PDB entry 9L5S | electron microscopy, 2.90 A resolution | chains 6 and L of the 41 polymer chains in the assembly

[Chain 6]
Molecule: U6 snRNA
From: Chaetomium thermophilum (strain DSM 1495 / CBS 144.50 / IMI 039719)
Sequence (101 nucleotides; numbered 1 to 101; the number before each row is that of its first residue):
     1 GCCCUUCGGGGCAUUUGGUCAAUUUGAAACGAUACAGAGAAGAUUAGCAU
    51 GGCCCCUGCACUAAGGAUGACACGCUACUCAAAGAGACGCUACCAAUUUU
   101 U
Unresolved in the structure: 93-101

[Chain L]
Protein: Putative pre-mRNA splicing protein
From: Chaetomium thermophilum (strain DSM 1495 / CBS 144.50 / IMI 039719)
UniProt: G0S8A6 (G0S8A6_CHATD); numbering as in UniProt (aligned over 1-768)
Sequence (768 residues; each row starts with the number of its first residue):
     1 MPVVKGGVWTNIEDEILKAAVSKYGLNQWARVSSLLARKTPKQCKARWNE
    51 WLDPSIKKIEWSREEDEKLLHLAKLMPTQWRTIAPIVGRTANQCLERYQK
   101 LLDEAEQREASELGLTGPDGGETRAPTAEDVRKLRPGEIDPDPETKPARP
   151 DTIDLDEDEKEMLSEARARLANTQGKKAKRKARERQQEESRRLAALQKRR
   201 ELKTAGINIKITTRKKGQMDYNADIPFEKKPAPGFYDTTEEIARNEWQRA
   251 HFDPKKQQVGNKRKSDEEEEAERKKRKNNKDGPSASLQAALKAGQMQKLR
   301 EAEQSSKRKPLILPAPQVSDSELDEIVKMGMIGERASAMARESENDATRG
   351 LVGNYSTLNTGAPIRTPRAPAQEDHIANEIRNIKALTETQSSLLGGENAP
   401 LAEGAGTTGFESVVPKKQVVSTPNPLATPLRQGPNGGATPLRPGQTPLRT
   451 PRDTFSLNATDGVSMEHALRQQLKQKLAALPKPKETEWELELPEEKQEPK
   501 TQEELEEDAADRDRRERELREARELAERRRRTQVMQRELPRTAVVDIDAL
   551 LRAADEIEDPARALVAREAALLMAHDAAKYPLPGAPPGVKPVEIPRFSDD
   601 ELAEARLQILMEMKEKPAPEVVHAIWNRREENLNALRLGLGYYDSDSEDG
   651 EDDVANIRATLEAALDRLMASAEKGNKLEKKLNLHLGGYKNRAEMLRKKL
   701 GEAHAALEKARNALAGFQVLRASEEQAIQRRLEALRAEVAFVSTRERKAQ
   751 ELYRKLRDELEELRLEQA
Unresolved in the structure: 1-3, 261-307, 344-360, 406-495

[Chain 6 / chain L interface]
Residue-residue contacts (27):
  A36(6) with Arg180(L), sugar contact
  G37(6) with Arg180(L), hydrogen bond to the sugar
  G39(6) with Lys176(L), sugar contact; Lys177(L), hydrogen bond to the sugar
  A40(6) with Gly175(L), phosphate contact; Lys176(L), hydrogen bond to the phosphate
  A41(6) with Lys23(L), hydrogen bond to the sugar; Tyr24(L), base contact; Gln28(L), base contact; Arg31(L), salt bridge to the phosphate; Asn172(L), hydrogen bond to the sugar; Thr173(L), sugar contact; Gln174(L), sugar contact
  G42(6) with Tyr24(L), hydrogen bond to the phosphate; Arg31(L), salt bridge to the phosphate; Arg169(L), hydrogen bond to the sugar; Asn172(L), sugar contact
  C53(6) with Tyr221(L), base contact
  U68(6) with Lys177(L), hydrogen bond to the base
  C71(6) with Lys177(L), phosphate contact; Lys181(L), salt bridge to the phosphate
  A72(6) with Lys181(L), phosphate contact
  C73(6) with Lys177(L), base contact; Ala178(L), base contact; Lys181(L), base contact; Arg185(L), hydrogen bond to the sugar
  G74(6) with Arg185(L), hydrogen bond to the sugar
Other interface residues (no listed pair), chain 6 (14 interface residues in all): A38, A67
Other interface residues (no listed pair), chain L (20 interface residues in all): Ala30, Ser34, Met219, Phe227

[Overview]
14 residues of chain 6 and 20 residues of chain L are in contact; the contacts include 10 hydrogen bonds and 3
salt bridges. Polar pairs include U68(6)-Lys177(L), G37(6)-Arg180(L) and G39(6)-Lys177(L).
Here chain 6 is U6 snRNA and chain L is Putative pre-mRNA splicing protein, both from Chaetomium thermophilum
(strain DSM 1495 / CBS 144.50 / IMI 039719). Entry 9L5S (Cryo-EM structure of the thermophile spliceosome
(state B*Q1)) was determined by electron microscopy (same publication as 9L5R and 9L5T).
